4TUG - chains C and D of the 8 polymer chains in the assembly; structure by X-ray diffraction, 3.55 A resolution.

# Chain C (and D)
Molecule: DNA double-strand break repair protein Mre11
Organism: Methanocaldococcus jannaschii
Notes: chain D of this document is another copy of the same molecule, construct and numbering; everything in this record applies to it too
UniProt: Q58719 (MRE11_METJA); numbering as in UniProt (aligned over 1-333)
Amino-acid sequence (337 residues; numbered -3 to 333; the number before each row is that of its first residue; numbers below 1 keep their minus sign (Arg-3 is residue -3)):
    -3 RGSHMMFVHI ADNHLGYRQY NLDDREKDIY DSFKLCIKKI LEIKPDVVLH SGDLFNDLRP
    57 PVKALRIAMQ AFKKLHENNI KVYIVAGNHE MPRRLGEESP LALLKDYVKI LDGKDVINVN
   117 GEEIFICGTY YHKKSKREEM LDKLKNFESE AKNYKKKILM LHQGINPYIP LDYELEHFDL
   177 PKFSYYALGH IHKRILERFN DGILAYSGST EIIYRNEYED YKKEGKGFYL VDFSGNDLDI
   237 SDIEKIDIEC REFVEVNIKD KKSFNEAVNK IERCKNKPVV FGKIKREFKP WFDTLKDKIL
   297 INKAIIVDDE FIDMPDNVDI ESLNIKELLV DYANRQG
Not modelled in the structure: -3 to -1, 313-333 (chain D: -3 to -1, 307-333)
Differences from the reference sequence: expression tag (-3 to 0)
Metal / ion sites: Mg2+ site 1: Asp8, Asp49; Mg2+ site 2: Asp49, Asn84
Swiss-Prot annotation at these positions:
  - active site: His85 (Proton donor)
  - binding site (Mn(2+)): Asp8, His10, Asp49, Asn84, His158, His186, His188
Reported in the primary citation:
  - binding site for the 14-nt DNA strand: Asn17, Arg55, Arg89, Arg90
  - binding site for the 15-nt DNA strand: Asn17, Arg89, Arg90, Lys129, Ser131, Lys132
  - mutagenesis - R55S, R89S: abolished binding to TP124/580
  - mutagenesis - R55S, R89S: decreased catalytic activity
  - mutagenesis - V58C/L99C, K129A, K132D, I302R, I302Y: decreased catalytic activity on DAR134
  - mutagenesis - K129A, K132D, I302Y: decreased catalytic activity on TP124/580
  - mutagenesis - I302R: unchanged catalytic activity on TP124/580
  - mutagenesis - K59C/E94C: decreased catalytic activity on reduced state
  - mutagenesis - K59C/E94C: increased catalytic activity on oxidized conditions

# How chain C and chain D interact
Contacting residue pairs (27):
  Arg14(C) - Arg90(D)
  Leu54(C) - Val58(D)
  Arg55(C) - Arg55(D)
  Arg55(C) - Pro56(D)
  Arg55(C) - Pro57(D)
  Pro56(C) - Arg55(D)
  Pro57(C) - Arg55(D)
  Val58(C) - Leu54(D)
  Val58(C) - Glu94(D)
  Val58(C) - Ser95(D)
  Val58(C) - Pro96(D)  hydrophobic
  Val58(C) - Leu99(D)  hydrophobic
  Lys59(C) - Gly92(D)
  Lys59(C) - Glu94(D)  salt bridge
  Leu61(C) - Leu61(D)  hydrophobic
  Arg62(C) - Glu94(D)  salt bridge
  Arg62(C) - Leu99(D)
  Met65(C) - Met65(D)  hydrophobic
  Arg90(C) - Arg14(D)
  Leu91(C) - Asp19(D)
  Glu94(C) - Val58(D)
  Glu94(C) - Lys59(D)  salt bridge
  Glu94(C) - Arg62(D)  salt bridge
  Ser95(C) - Val58(D)
  Pro96(C) - Val58(D)  hydrophobic
  Ala98(C) - Arg62(D)  hydrogen bond (backbone-side chain)
  Leu99(C) - Arg62(D)
Interface residues without a listed pair, chain C (20 interface residues in all): Asp19, Asp53, Gly92
Interface residues without a listed pair, chain D (19 interface residues in all): Asp53, Leu91

# Summary
20 residues of chain C face 19 of chain D across their interface, with 1 hydrogen bond and 4 salt bridges.
Polar contacts include Lys59(C)-Glu94(D), Arg62(C)-Glu94(D) and Ala98(C)-Arg62(D). From the paper: a binding
site for the 15-nt DNA strand at Asn17(C), Arg89(C) and Arg90(C) among others; V58C/L99C, K129A and K132D of
chain C, among others, reduce catalytic activity on DAR134; 8 substitutions were tested in all.
Chain C and chain D are both DNA double-strand break repair protein Mre11 (Methanocaldococcus jannaschii); the
structure, Crystal structure of MjMre11-DNA2 complex, was determined by X-ray diffraction together with 4TUI
from the same study.
